Entry 3TKZ (X-ray diffraction, 1.80 A resolution); this record covers chains A and Q of the 3 polymer chains in the assembly.

[Chain A]
Molecule: Tyrosine-protein phosphatase non-receptor type 11
Source organism: Homo sapiens
Notes: EC 3.1.3.48; fragment: N-terminal SH2 domain
Reference sequence: Q06124 (PTN11_HUMAN); residue numbers follow UniProt; this construct covers 1-106
Sequence (109 residues; numbered -2 to 106; the number before each row is that of its first residue; numbers below 1 keep their minus sign (Gly-2 is residue -2)):
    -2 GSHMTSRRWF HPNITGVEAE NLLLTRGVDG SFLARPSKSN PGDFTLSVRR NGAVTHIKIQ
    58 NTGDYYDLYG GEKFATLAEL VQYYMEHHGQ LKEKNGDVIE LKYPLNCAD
Unresolved in the structure: -2 to 3, 104-106
Differences from the reference sequence: expression tag (-2 to 0)
Swiss-Prot annotation at these positions:
  - modified residue: Thr2 (N-acetylthreonine), Tyr62 (Phosphotyrosine), Tyr66 (Phosphotyrosine)
  - natural variant: Thr2 (T2I: In NS1), Thr42 (T42A: In NS1), Asn58 (N58K: In NS1), Thr59 (T59A: In NS1), Gly60 (G60A: In NS1; G60V: In myelodysplastic syndrome), Asp61 (D61G: In NS1; D61N: In NS1; D61V: In JMML; D61Y: In JMML), Tyr62 (Y62D: In NS1), Tyr63 (Y63C: In NS1), Glu69 (E69K: In JMML; E69Q: In NS1), Phe71 (F71K: In acute myeloid leukemia; F71L: In NS1), Ala72 (A72G: In NS1; A72S: In NS1; A72T: In JMML; A72V: In JMML), Thr73 (T73I: In NS1), 3 further natural variant entries in UniProt

[Chain Q]
Molecule: PROTEIN (RVIpYFVPLNR peptide)
Sequence (10 residues; row label = number of the first residue in the row):
     1 RVIYFVPLNR
Unresolved in the structure: 1, 8-10
Modified residues: Tyr4 (o-phosphotyrosine; PTR)

[Chain A / chain Q interface]
Contacting residue pairs - 16 pairs, chain A then chain Q:
  Ile54(A) with Phe5(Q), hydrophobic
  Gly67(A) with Ile3(Q)
  Gly68(A) with Ile3(Q)
  Tyr81(A) with Ile3(Q)
  Gly86(A) with Val2(Q)
  Gln87(A) with Val2(Q), hydrogen bond (side chain-backbone); Ile3(Q), hydrogen bond (backbone-backbone)
  Leu88(A) with Ile3(Q); Phe5(Q), hydrophobic
  Lys89(A) with Ile3(Q), hydrogen bond (backbone-backbone); Tyr4(Q); Phe5(Q), hydrogen bond (backbone-backbone)
  Glu90(A) with Tyr4(Q); Phe5(Q)
  Lys91(A) with Tyr4(Q); Phe5(Q), hydrogen bond (backbone-backbone)
Also at the interface, not in a pair above, chain A (12 interface residues in all): Leu65, Ile96
Also at the interface, not in a pair above, chain Q (5 interface residues in all): Val6
The authors on this interface:
  - interface residues, chain A: Leu88(A)

[Overview]
12 residues of chain A face 5 of chain Q across their interface; the contacts include 5 hydrogen bonds. Polar
contacts include Gln87(A)-Val2(Q), Gln87(A)-Ile3(Q) and Lys89(A)-Ile3(Q). The paper reports the interface
residue Leu88(A).
Chain A is Tyrosine-protein phosphatase non-receptor type 11 (Homo sapiens) and chain Q is PROTEIN
(RVIpYFVPLNR peptide); the structure, Structure of the SHP-2 N-SH2 domain in a 1:2 complex with RVIpYFVPLNR
peptide, was determined by X-ray diffraction together with 3TL0 from the same study.
